Entry 8ESW (electron microscopy, 3.30 A resolution); this record covers chains S3 and S2 of the 43 polymer chains in the assembly.

Chain S3:
Molecule: NADH dehydrogenase [ubiquinone] iron-sulfur protein 3, mitochondrial
Source organism: Drosophila melanogaster
Notes: EC 7.1.1.2
UniProtKB: Q9VZU4 (NDUS3_DROME); residues 1-265 here = UniProt positions 1-265
Amino-acid sequence (265 residues; row label = number of the first residue in the row):
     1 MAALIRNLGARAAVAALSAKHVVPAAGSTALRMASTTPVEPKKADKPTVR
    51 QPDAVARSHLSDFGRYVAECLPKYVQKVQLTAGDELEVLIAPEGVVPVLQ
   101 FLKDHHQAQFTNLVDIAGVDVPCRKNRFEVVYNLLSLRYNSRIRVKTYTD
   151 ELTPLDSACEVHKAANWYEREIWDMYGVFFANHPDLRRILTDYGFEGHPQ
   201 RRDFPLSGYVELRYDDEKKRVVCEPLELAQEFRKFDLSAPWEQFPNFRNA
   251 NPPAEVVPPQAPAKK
Disordered / not traced: 1-44, 253-265

Chain S2:
Molecule: Complex I-49kD
Source organism: Drosophila melanogaster
UniProtKB: Q9V4E0 (Q9V4E0_DROME); numbering as in UniProt (aligned over 1-468)
Amino-acid sequence (468 residues; each row starts with the number of its first residue):
     1 MANIMRRTLIPGLSHLRLRPQLVAAGSAALTSQETRRGAAKWYPDPEFMK
    51 QFSGPVMYPDEVTSLWTVPPWNSKVTPVEKSVRNLTLNFGPQHPAAHGVL
   101 RLVLELDGETVMRADPHIGLLHRGTEKLIEYKTYTQALPYFDRLDYVSMM
   151 CNEQCYSLAVEKLLNIDVPLRAKYIRTLFAEITRILNHIMAVGTHALDVG
   201 ALTPFFWLFEEREKMMEFYERVSGARMHAAYIRPGGVSLDMPLGLMDDIY
   251 EFASKFAERLDEVEDVLTTNRIWVQRTEDIGIVTAEEALNYGFSGVMLRG
   301 SGIKWDLRKQQPYDAYNLVNFDVPIGTKGDCYDRYLCRVEEMRQSLRIID
   351 QCLNQMPAGEIKTDDAKVAPPSRSEMKTSMEALIHHFKLFTQGYQVPPGA
   401 TYTAIEAPKGEFGVYLISDGSSRPYRCKIKAPGFAHLAALEKIGKQHMLA
   451 DVVAIIGTLDVVFGEIDR
Disordered / not traced: 1-39, 75-84
Residues lining bound ligands: 1,2-diacyl-sn-glycero-3-phosphocholine (PC1): Arg-271, Ile-272, Gln-275

How chain S3 and chain S2 interact:
Contacting residue pairs (111; chain S3 residue first):
  Pro-47(S3) with Asp-167(S2)
  Thr-48(S3) with Asn-165(S2); Ile-166(S2); Asp-167(S2); Thr-363(S2); Asp-365(S2)
  Val-49(S3) with Asn-165(S2); Asp-167(S2)
  Arg-50(S3) with Lys-162(S2); Asn-165(S2), hydrogen bond (backbone-backbone); Ile-166(S2); Asp-167(S2)
  Gly-83(S3) with Lys-162(S2)
  Glu-85(S3) with Tyr-402(S2)
  Glu-87(S3) with Ala-400(S2)
  Lys-103(S3) with Asn-290(S2)
  Thr-111(S3) with Leu-289(S2)
  Asn-112(S3) with Leu-289(S2); Gly-292(S2); Phe-293(S2)
  Val-114(S3) with Tyr-402(S2); Glu-411(S2); Lys-430(S2)
  Asp-115(S3) with Lys-428(S2); Lys-430(S2)
  Ile-116(S3) with Lys-428(S2)
  Ala-117(S3) with Tyr-415(S2), hydrophobic; Lys-428(S2)
  Gly-118(S3) with Arg-426(S2), hydrogen bond (backbone-side chain)
  Val-119(S3) with Ile-417(S2), hydrophobic; Arg-426(S2)
  Asp-120(S3) with Tyr-425(S2)
  Val-121(S3) with Tyr-425(S2)
  Pro-122(S3) with Tyr-425(S2)
  Val-131(S3) with Tyr-415(S2)
  Asn-133(S3) with Tyr-402(S2)
  Leu-135(S3) with Trp-305(S2), hydrophobic; Gln-311(S2); Glu-411(S2)
  Leu-137(S3) with Leu-289(S2), hydrophobic; Ile-303(S2), hydrophobic; Trp-305(S2), hydrophobic
  Asn-140(S3) with Trp-305(S2); Gln-310(S2); Gln-311(S2)
  Arg-142(S3) with Leu-307(S2); Gln-311(S2), hydrogen bond; Tyr-402(S2); Ala-404(S2); Glu-411(S2), salt bridge
  Arg-144(S3) with Ala-400(S2), hydrogen bond (side chain-backbone); Tyr-415(S2), hydrogen bond
  Val-161(S3) with Asn-290(S2)
  His-162(S3) with Asn-290(S2)
  Lys-163(S3) with Asn-290(S2), hydrogen bond (backbone-backbone); Tyr-291(S2)
  Ala-164(S3) with Tyr-291(S2)
  Trp-167(S3) with Ile-118(S2), hydrophobic; Phe-434(S2), hydrophobic; Leu-437(S2), hydrophobic; Ala-438(S2), hydrophobic; Glu-441(S2), hydrogen bond
  Tyr-168(S3) with Lys-430(S2); Ala-431(S2); Phe-434(S2), hydrophobic; Ala-435(S2)
  Glu-171(S3) with Lys-428(S2), salt bridge; Arg-468(S2), salt bridge
  Met-175(S3) with His-122(S2)
  Tyr-176(S3) with Arg-426(S2), hydrogen bond
  Arg-187(S3) with Asp-115(S2), salt bridge; His-117(S2)
  Ile-189(S3) with Ile-118(S2); Gly-119(S2); Phe-434(S2), hydrophobic
  Leu-190(S3) with Ile-118(S2), hydrophobic; Gly-119(S2); His-122(S2); Asp-467(S2); Arg-468(S2)
  Tyr-193(S3) with Arg-101(S2), hydrogen bond; His-117(S2)
  Pro-199(S3) with Lys-127(S2)
  Gln-200(S3) with Glu-126(S2), hydrogen bond; Lys-127(S2); Arg-426(S2), hydrogen bond
  Arg-201(S3) with Lys-127(S2), hydrogen bond (backbone-side chain)
  Arg-202(S3) with Lys-127(S2); Glu-130(S2), salt bridge; Tyr-425(S2), hydrogen bond (side chain-backbone)
  Phe-204(S3) with Lys-127(S2), hydrogen bond (backbone-side chain)
  Pro-205(S3) with Lys-127(S2)
  Leu-206(S3) with Lys-127(S2); Leu-128(S2), hydrophobic; Tyr-131(S2), hydrophobic
  Phe-232(S3) with Tyr-131(S2), hydrophobic
  Phe-235(S3) with Arg-423(S2), hydrogen bond (backbone-side chain)
  Leu-237(S3) with Thr-133(S2); Thr-391(S2); Gln-392(S2); Ser-422(S2), hydrogen bond (backbone-side chain); Arg-423(S2)
  Ala-239(S3) with Gln-395(S2)
  Gln-243(S3) with Gln-395(S2)
  Phe-244(S3) with Gln-395(S2); Val-396(S2); Pro-397(S2); Pro-398(S2); Gly-420(S2)
  Phe-247(S3) with Pro-397(S2), hydrophobic; Pro-398(S2)
Other interface residues (no listed pair), chain S3 (57 interface residues in all): Thr-81, Leu-113, Glu-129, Lys-146
Other interface residues (no listed pair), chain S2 (61 interface residues in all): Pro-116, Lys-132, Glu-161, Leu-298, Thr-401, Ile-466

Overview:
Chain S3 and chain S2 form an interface of 57 and 61 residues respectively; the contacts include 16 hydrogen
bonds and 5 salt bridges. Polar contacts include Arg-142(S3)/Glu-411(S2), Glu-171(S3)/Lys-428(S2) and
Glu-171(S3)/Arg-468(S2). Chain S2 binds 1,2-diacyl-sn-glycero-3-phosphocholine.
Chain S3 is NADH dehydrogenase [ubiquinone] iron-sulfur protein 3, mitochondrial and chain S2 is Complex
I-49kD, both from Drosophila melanogaster; the structure, Structure of mitochondrial complex I from Drosophila
melanogaster, Flexible-class 1, was determined by electron microscopy together with 8ESZ from the same study.
